PDB entry 9EX6 | electron microscopy, 2.35 A resolution | chains A and B of the 5 polymer chains in the assembly

== Chain A (and B) ==
Name: Cys-loop ligand-gated ion channel
Source organism: endosymbiont of Tevnia jerichonana (vent Tica)
Notes: chain B of this document is another copy of the same molecule, construct and numbering; everything in this record applies to it too
UniProt: G2FID1 (G2FID1_9GAMM); residue numbers follow UniProt; this construct covers 1-320
Chain sequence (320 residues; row label = number of the first residue in the row):
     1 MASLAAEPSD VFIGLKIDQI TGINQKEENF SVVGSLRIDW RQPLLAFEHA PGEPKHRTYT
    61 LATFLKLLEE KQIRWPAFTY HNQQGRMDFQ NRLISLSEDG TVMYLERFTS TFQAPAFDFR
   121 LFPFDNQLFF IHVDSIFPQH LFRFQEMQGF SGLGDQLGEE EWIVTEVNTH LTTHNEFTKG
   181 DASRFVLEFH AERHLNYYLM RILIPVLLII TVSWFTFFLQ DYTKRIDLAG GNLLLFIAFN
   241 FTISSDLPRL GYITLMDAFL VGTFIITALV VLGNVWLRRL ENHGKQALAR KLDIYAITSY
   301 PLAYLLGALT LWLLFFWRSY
Not modelled in the structure: 1-7, 318-320
Residues lining bound ligands: tetradecane (C14): Pro-123, Phe-124, Tyr-198, Leu-203, Leu-255, Met-256, Phe-259, Ala-308, Leu-311, Trp-312, Phe-316
Reported in the primary citation:
  - conformationally variable residues (loop rearrangement, side-chain flip): Pro-51, Trp-75, Leu-157, Phe-177, Leu-250
  - mutagenesis - L93A, L93D, L93S, L93V: abolished expression

== How chain A and chain B interact ==
Pairs across the interface (51; chain A residue first):
  Glu-28(A) / Glu-159(B)
  Glu-28(A) / Glu-160(B)
  Thr-79(A) / Gln-90(B)
  His-81(A) / Arg-107(B)  hydrogen bond (backbone-side chain)
  Gly-85(A) / Asp-88(B)
  Gly-85(A) / Thr-109(B)
  Arg-86(A) / Asp-88(B)
  Gln-113(A) / Val-33(B)
  Pro-115(A) / Gln-19(B)
  Pro-115(A) / Leu-157(B)
  Pro-115(A) / Gly-158(B)
  Phe-117(A) / Gly-158(B)
  Phe-117(A) / Glu-159(B)
  Asp-118(A) / Glu-159(B)
  Arg-120(A) / Glu-159(B)  salt bridge
  Phe-137(A) / Thr-58(B)
  Phe-177(A) / Arg-37(B)
  Phe-177(A) / Ser-95(B)
  Phe-177(A) / Met-103(B)  hydrophobic
  Phe-177(A) / Leu-105(B)  hydrophobic
  Ile-226(A) / Leu-228(B)  hydrophobic
  Asp-227(A) / Leu-228(B)
  Leu-233(A) / Leu-235(B)  hydrophobic
  Leu-234(A) / Leu-235(B)  hydrophobic
  Ile-237(A) / Leu-235(B)  hydrophobic
  Ile-237(A) / Ala-238(B)  hydrophobic
  Ile-237(A) / Thr-242(B)
  Asn-240(A) / Thr-242(B)
  Phe-241(A) / Phe-241(B)  hydrophobic
  Arg-249(A) / Ser-245(B)
  Leu-250(A) / Tyr-197(B)  hydrogen bond (backbone-side chain)
  Gly-251(A) / His-194(B)
  Gly-251(A) / Tyr-197(B)
  Tyr-252(A) / Glu-159(B)
  Tyr-252(A) / Glu-160(B)
  Tyr-252(A) / Tyr-197(B)
  Ile-253(A) / Asn-196(B)
  Ile-253(A) / Tyr-197(B)  hydrophobic
  Ile-253(A) / Met-200(B)  hydrophobic
  Asp-257(A) / Met-200(B)
  Ala-258(A) / Met-200(B)
  Val-261(A) / Met-200(B)
  Phe-264(A) / Pro-205(B)  hydrophobic
  Phe-264(A) / Leu-208(B)  hydrophobic
  Leu-272(A) / Thr-211(B)
  Leu-272(A) / Val-212(B)  hydrophobic
  Leu-272(A) / Phe-215(B)  hydrophobic
  Val-275(A) / Phe-215(B)
  Val-275(A) / Leu-219(B)  hydrophobic
  Arg-278(A) / Leu-219(B)
  Arg-279(A) / Phe-218(B)
Interface residues without a listed pair, chain A (43 interface residues in all): Glu-27, Gln-83, Gln-84, Ala-116, Ile-136, Glu-176, Thr-223, Ile-265, Ala-268, Trp-276, Asn-282
Interface residues without a listed pair, chain B (43 interface residues in all): Thr-21, Asn-91, Leu-93, Tyr-104, Glu-161, Ile-204, Ile-209, Gln-220, Lys-224, Leu-234, Phe-239

== In short ==
The chain A/chain B interface involves 43 residues from each chain; the contacts include 2 hydrogen bonds and
1 salt bridge. Polar pairs include Arg-120(A)/Glu-159(B), His-81(A)/Arg-107(B) and Leu-250(A)/Tyr-197(B).
Bound to chain A: tetradecane. The paper reports that L93A, L93D and L93S of chain A, among others, abolish
expression; conformational variability at Pro-51(A), Trp-75(A) and Leu-157(A) among others.
Both chains are Cys-loop ligand-gated ion channel (endosymbiont of Tevnia jerichonana (vent Tica)). Entry 9EX6
(CryoEM structure of sTeLIC nanodisc in closed state) was determined by electron microscopy, deposited
together with 9EWA, 9EWL, 9EX4, 9F5N and 9F5O.
